6Z9Q - chains Y and L of the 16 polymer chains in the assembly; structure by electron microscopy, 5.70 A resolution (low resolution: residue-level contacts below are approximate; hydrogen-bond / salt-bridge calls are withheld).

Chain Y:
Name: DNA-directed RNA polymerase subunit beta'
Source organism: Escherichia coli
Notes: EC 2.7.7.6
UniProtKB: C3SIA2 (C3SIA2_ECOLX); residues 1-1407 here = UniProt positions 1-1407
Sequence (1416 residues; each row starts with the number of its first residue):
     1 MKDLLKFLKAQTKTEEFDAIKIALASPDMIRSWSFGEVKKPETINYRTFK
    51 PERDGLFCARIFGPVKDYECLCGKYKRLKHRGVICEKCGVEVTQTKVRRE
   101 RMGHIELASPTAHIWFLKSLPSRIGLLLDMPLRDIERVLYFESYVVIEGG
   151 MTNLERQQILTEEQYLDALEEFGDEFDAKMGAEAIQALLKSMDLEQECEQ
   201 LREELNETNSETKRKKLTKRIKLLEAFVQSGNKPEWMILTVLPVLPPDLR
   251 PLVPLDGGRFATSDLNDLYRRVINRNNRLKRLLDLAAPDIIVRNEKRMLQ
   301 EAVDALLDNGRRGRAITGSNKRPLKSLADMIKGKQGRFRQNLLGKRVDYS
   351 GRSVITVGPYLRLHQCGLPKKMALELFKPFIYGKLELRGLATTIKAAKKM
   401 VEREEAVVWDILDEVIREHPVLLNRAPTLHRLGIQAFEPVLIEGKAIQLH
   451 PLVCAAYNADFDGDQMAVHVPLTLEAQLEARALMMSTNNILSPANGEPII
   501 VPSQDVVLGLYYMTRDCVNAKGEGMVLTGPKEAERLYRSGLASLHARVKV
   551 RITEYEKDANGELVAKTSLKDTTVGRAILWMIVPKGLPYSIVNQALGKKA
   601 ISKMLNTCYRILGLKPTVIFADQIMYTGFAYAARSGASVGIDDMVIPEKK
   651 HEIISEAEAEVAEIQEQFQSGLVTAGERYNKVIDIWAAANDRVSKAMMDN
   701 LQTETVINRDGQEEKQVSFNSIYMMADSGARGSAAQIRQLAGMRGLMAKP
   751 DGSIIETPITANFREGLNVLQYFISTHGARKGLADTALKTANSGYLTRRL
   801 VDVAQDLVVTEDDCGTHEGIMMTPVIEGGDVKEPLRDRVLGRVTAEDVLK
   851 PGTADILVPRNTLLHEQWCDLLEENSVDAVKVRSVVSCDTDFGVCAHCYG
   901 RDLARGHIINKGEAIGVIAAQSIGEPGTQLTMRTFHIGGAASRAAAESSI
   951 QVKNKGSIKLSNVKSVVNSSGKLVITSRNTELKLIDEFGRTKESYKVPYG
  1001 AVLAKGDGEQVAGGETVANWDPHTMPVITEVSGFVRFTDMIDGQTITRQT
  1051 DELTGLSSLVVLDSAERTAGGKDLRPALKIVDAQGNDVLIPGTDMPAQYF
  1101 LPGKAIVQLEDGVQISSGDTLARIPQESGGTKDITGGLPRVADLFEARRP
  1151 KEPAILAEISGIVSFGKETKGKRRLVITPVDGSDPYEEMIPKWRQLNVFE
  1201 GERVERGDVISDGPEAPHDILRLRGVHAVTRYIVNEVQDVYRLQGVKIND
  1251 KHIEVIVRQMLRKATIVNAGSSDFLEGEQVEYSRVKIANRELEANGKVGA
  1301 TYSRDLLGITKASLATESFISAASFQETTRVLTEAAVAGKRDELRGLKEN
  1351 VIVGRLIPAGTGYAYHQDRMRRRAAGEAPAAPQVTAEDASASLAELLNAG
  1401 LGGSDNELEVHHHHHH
Disordered / not traced: 1-15, 1374-1416
Differences from the reference sequence: expression tag (1408-1416)
Bound ions: Zn2+ site 1: Cys70, Cys72, Cys85, Cys88; Mg2+: Asp460, Asp462, Asp464 (shared with 1 residue of chain R); Zn2+ site 2: Cys814, Cys888, Cys895, Cys898
What the authors report for this chain:
  - mutagenesis - C72H, C85H, E86K: decreased growth in response to rhoY80C

Chain L:
Molecule: template DNA
Sequence (50 nucleotides; row label = number of the first residue in the row; numbers below 1 keep their minus sign (DG-14 is residue -14)):
   -14 GTTATCCGCTCACAATGCCACACGCGCTGCTCGGCCGTTATTCGCAGCCC
Disordered / not traced: -14 to -13

Interface between chain Y and chain L:
Pairs across the interface (39):
  Lys40(Y) - DG19(L)
  Cys72(Y) - DA25(L)
  Cys72(Y) - DT26(L)
  Gly73(Y) - DT26(L)
  Lys74(Y) - DA25(L)
  Lys74(Y) - DT26(L)
  Cys85(Y) - DA25(L)
  Glu86(Y) - DT24(L)
  Glu86(Y) - DA25(L)
  Lys87(Y) - DT24(L)
  Lys87(Y) - DA25(L)
  Cys88(Y) - DA25(L)
  Lys118(Y) - DA-3(L)
  Leu120(Y) - DA-3(L)
  Glu211(Y) - DT-10(L)
  Glu211(Y) - DC-9(L)
  Thr212(Y) - DT-10(L)
  Lys213(Y) - DA-11(L)
  Leu255(Y) - DC10(L)
  Arg259(Y) - DC10(L)
  Arg281(Y) - DC17(L)
  Arg281(Y) - DG18(L)
  Arg311(Y) - DA-3(L)
  Arg311(Y) - DC-2(L)
  Lys332(Y) - DC-2(L)
  Lys334(Y) - DT1(L)
  Lys334(Y) - DG2(L)
  Pro427(Y) - DG2(L)
  Thr790(Y) - DT1(L)
  Ala791(Y) - DT1(L)
  Gly794(Y) - DT1(L)
  Tyr795(Y) - DA0(L)
  Met1189(Y) - DC-8(L)
  Gln1326(Y) - DA-1(L)
  Gln1326(Y) - DA0(L)
  Glu1327(Y) - DC-2(L)
  Glu1327(Y) - DA-1(L)
  Arg1330(Y) - DA-3(L)
  Arg1330(Y) - DC-2(L)
Interface residues without a listed pair, chain Y (37 interface residues in all): Lys76, Ser210, Asn277, Arg346, Arg352, Ala787, Arg798, Lys1172, Thr1329
Interface residues without a listed pair, chain L (19 interface residues in all): DC4, DT27

In short:
Chain Y and chain L form an interface of 37 and 19 residues respectively. Cys70(Y), Cys72(Y), Cys85(Y) and
Cys88(Y) form the Zn2+ site 1. Asp460(Y), Asp462(Y) and Asp464(Y) form the Mg2+ site. From the paper: C72H,
C85H and E86K of chain Y reduce growth in response to rhoY80C.
Here chain Y is DNA-directed RNA polymerase subunit beta' (Escherichia coli) and chain L is template DNA.
Entry 6Z9Q (Transcription termination intermediate complex 2) was determined by electron microscopy together
with 6Z9P, 6Z9R, 6Z9S, 6Z9T, 7ADB, 7ADC, 7ADD and 7ADE from the same study.
